PDB entry 5V4I | X-ray diffraction, 1.50 A resolution | chain A

== Chain A ==
Name: Lysozyme C
Source organism: Gallus gallus
Notes: EC 3.2.1.17
UniProtKB: P00698 (LYSC_CHICK); residues 1-129 here correspond to UniProt positions 19-147 (UniProt number = residue number + 18)
Chain sequence (129 residues; numbered 1 to 129; the number before each row is that of its first residue):
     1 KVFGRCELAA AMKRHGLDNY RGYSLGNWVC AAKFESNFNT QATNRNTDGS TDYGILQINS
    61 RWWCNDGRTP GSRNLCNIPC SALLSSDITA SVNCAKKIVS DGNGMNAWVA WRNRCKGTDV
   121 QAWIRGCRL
Curated features (UniProtKB/Swiss-Prot):
  - active site: Glu35, Asp52
  - binding site (substrate): Asp101
Disulfide bonds: Cys6-Cys127, Cys30-Cys115, Cys64-Cys80, Cys76-Cys94
Ion coordination: Os ion near His15 (its only coordinating residue here); Na+: Ser60, Cys64, Ser72, Arg73
Residues lining bound ligands: 8WV (dichloro[(1,2,3,4,5,6-eta)-3-methyl-6-(propan-2-yl)benzene-1,2,4,5-tetrayl]osmium): Ala11, Arg14, His15, Ser86, Asp87, Ile88, Thr89

== Overview ==
Chain A binds compound 8WV. Ser60, Cys64, Ser72 and Arg73 form the Na+ site. Curated annotation (UniProt)
lists active-site residues Glu35 and Asp52 and substrate-binding residue Asp101.
Chain A is Lysozyme C (Gallus gallus); the structure, Osmium(II)(cymene)(chlorido)2-lysozyme adduct with one
binding site, was determined by X-ray diffraction (same publication as 5V4G and 5V4H).
